7R2K - chains U and Y of the 24 polymer chains in the assembly; structure by electron microscopy, 3.30 A resolution.

Chain U:
Molecule: crRNA
Source organism: Escherichia coli
Sequence (57 nucleotides; each row starts with the number of its first residue):
     1 AUUGAAAGUUGUAGUAUGCGGUCCUUGCGGCUGAGAGCACUUCAGGAGUU
    51 GCCCGCG

Chain Y:
Name: Cas8
Source organism: Pyrococcus furiosus DSM 3638
Reference sequence: Q8U338 (Q8U338_PYRFU); aligned to UniProt positions 3-343 over residues 2-342 (the alignment contains insertions or deletions, so no single offset holds)
Chain sequence (341 residues; each row starts with the number of its first residue):
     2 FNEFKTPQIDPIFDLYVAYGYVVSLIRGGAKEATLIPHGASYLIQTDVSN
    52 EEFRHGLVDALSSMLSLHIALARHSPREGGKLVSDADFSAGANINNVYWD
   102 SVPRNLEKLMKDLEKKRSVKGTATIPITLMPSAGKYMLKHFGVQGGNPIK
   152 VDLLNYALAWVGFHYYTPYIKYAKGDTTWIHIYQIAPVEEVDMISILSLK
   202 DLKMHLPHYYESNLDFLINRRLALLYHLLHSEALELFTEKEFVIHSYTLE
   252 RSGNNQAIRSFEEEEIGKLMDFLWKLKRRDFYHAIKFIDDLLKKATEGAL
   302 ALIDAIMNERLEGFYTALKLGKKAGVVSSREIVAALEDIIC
Disordered / not traced: 74-81
Differences from the reference sequence: conflict Val24 (Glu25 in Q8U338), Ser64 (Glu65 in Q8U338), Leu110 (Val111 in Q8U338)

How chain U and chain Y interact:
Contacting residue pairs (5):
  U3(U) with Leu139(Y), base contact; Lys140(Y), hydrogen bond to the base; His141(Y), base contact
  G4(U) with His141(Y), hydrogen bond to the base
  U9(U) with Arg260(Y), hydrogen bond to the base
Also at the interface, not in a pair above, chain U (4 interface residues in all): A5
Also at the interface, not in a pair above, chain Y (5 interface residues in all): Phe142

Summary:
Chain U and chain Y form an interface of 4 and 5 residues respectively, with 3 hydrogen bonds. Among the polar
pairs are U3(U)-Lys140(Y), G4(U)-His141(Y) and U9(U)-Arg260(Y).
Here chain U is crRNA (Escherichia coli) and chain Y is Cas8 (Pyrococcus furiosus DSM 3638). Entry 7R2K
(elongated Cascade complex from type I-A CRISPR-Cas system) was determined by electron microscopy.
